Entry 3OE7 (X-ray diffraction, 3.19 A resolution); this record covers chains E and G of the 9 polymer chains in the assembly.

== Chain E ==
Molecule: ATP synthase subunit beta
Source organism: Saccharomyces cerevisiae
Notes: EC 3.6.3.14
UniProtKB: P00830 (ATPB_YEAST); residues 3-478 here correspond to UniProt positions 36-511 (UniProt number = residue number + 33)
Amino-acid sequence (484 residues; each row starts with the number of its first residue; numbers below 1 keep their minus sign (Ala-5 is residue -5)):
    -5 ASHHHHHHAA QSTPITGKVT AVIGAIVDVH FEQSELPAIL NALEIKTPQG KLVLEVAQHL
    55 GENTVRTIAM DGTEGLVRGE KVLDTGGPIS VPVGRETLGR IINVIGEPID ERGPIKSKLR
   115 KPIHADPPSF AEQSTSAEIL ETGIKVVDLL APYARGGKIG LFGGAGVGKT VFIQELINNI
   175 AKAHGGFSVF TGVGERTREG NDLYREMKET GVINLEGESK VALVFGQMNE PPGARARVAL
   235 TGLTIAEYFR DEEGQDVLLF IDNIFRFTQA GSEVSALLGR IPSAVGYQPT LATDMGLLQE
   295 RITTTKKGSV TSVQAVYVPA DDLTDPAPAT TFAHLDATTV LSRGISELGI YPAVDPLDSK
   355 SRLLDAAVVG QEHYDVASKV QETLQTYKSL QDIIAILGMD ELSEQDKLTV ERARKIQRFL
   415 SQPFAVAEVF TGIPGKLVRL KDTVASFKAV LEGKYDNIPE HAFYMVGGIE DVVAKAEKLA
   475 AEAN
Unresolved in the structure: -5 to 7, 476-478
Sequence notes: expression tag (-5 to 2)
Curated features (UniProtKB/Swiss-Prot):
  - binding site (ATP): Gly157 to Thr164
  - modified residue: Thr79 (Phosphothreonine), Thr204 (Phosphothreonine), Ser340 (Phosphoserine)
Reported in the primary citation:
  - binding site for phosphate ion: Lys163, Arg190, Asp256, Arg260

== Chain G ==
Molecule: ATP synthase subunit gamma
Source organism: Saccharomyces cerevisiae
Notes: EC 3.6.3.14
UniProtKB: P38077 (ATPG_YEAST); residues 1-278 here correspond to UniProt positions 34-311 (UniProt number = residue number + 33)
Amino-acid sequence (278 residues; row label = number of the first residue in the row):
     1 ATLKEVEMRL KSIKNIEKIT KTMKIVASTR LSKAEKAKIS AKKMDEAEQL FYKNAETKNL
    61 DVEATETGAP KELIVAITSD KGLCGSIHSQ LAKAVRRHLN DQPNADIVTI GDKIKMQLLR
   121 THPNNIKLSI NGIGKDAPTF QESALIADKL LSVMKAGTYP KISIFYNDPV SSLSFEPSEK
   181 PIFNAKTIEQ SPSFGKFEID TDANVPRDLF EYTLANQMLT AMAQGYAAEI SARRNAMDNA
   241 SKNAGDMINR YSILYNRTRQ AVITNELVDT ITGASSLG
Unresolved in the structure: 60-70, 277-278
Sequence notes: engineered mutation Thr270 (Ile303 in P38077)

== Chain E / chain G interface ==
Contacting residue pairs (14):
  Pro276(E) - Leu267(G)  hydrophobic
  Pro276(E) - Ile271(G)
  Ala278(E) - Thr264(G)
  Val279(E) - Gln260(G)
  Val279(E) - Ile263(G)
  Val279(E) - Thr264(G)  hydrogen bond (backbone-side chain)
  Gly280(E) - Leu267(G)
  Asp316(E) - Asn256(G)
  Asp316(E) - Arg259(G)  salt bridge
  Asp316(E) - Gln260(G)  hydrogen bond
  Thr318(E) - Gln260(G)  hydrogen bond (backbone-side chain)
  Asp319(E) - Arg259(G)  salt bridge
  Asp319(E) - Gln260(G)
  Ile390(E) - Ser28(G)
Also at the interface, not in a pair above, chain E (12 interface residues in all): Ile275, Ser277, Ala314, Pro320
Also at the interface, not in a pair above, chain G (9 interface residues in all): Ile25
From the paper, about this interface:
  - pairs named by the authors: Asp316(E)-Arg259(G) (hydrogen bond)

== In short ==
The interface between chain E and chain G involves 12 residues on one side and 9 on the other; the contacts
include 3 hydrogen bonds and 2 salt bridges. Polar pairs include Asp316(E)-Arg259(G), Asp319(E)-Arg259(G) and
Val279(E)-Thr264(G). The paper describes a hydrogen bond between Asp316(E) and Arg259(G). The paper reports a
binding site for phosphate ion at Lys163(E), Arg190(E) and Asp256(E) among others.
Chain E is ATP synthase subunit beta and chain G is ATP synthase subunit gamma, both from Saccharomyces
cerevisiae; the structure, Structure of four mutant forms of yeast f1 ATPase: gamma-I270T, was determined by
X-ray diffraction together with 3OEH and 3OFN from the same study.
